PDB entry 1ZR4 | X-ray diffraction, 3.40 A resolution | chains J and B of the 16 polymer chains in the assembly

# Chain J
Molecule: Tcagtgtccgataatttat
Sequence (19 nucleotides; each row starts with the number of its first residue):
     1 TCAGTGTCCGATAATTTAT

# Chain B
Protein: Transposon gamma-delta resolvase
From: Escherichia coli
UniProtKB: P03012 (TNR1_ECOLI); numbering as in UniProt (aligned over 1-183)
Chain sequence (183 residues; row label = number of the first residue in the row):
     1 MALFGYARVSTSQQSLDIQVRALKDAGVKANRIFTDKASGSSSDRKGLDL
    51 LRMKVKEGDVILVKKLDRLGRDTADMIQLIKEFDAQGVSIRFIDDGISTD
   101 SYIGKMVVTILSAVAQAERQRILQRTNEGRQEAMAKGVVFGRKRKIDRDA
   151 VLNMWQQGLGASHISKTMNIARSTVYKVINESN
Unresolved in the structure: 1
Differences from the reference sequence: engineered mutation Ala2 (Arg in P03012), Lys56 (Glu in P03012), Ser101 (Gly in P03012), Tyr102 (Glu in P03012), Ile103 (Met in P03012), Gln124 (Glu in P03012)
UniProt features mapped onto this chain:
  - DNA-binding region: Ala161 to Asn180 (H-T-H motif)
  - active site: Ser10 (O-(5'-phospho-DNA)-serine intermediate)

# Interface between chain J and chain B
Residue-residue contacts (30):
  DT5(J) with Ser162(B), hydrogen bond to the phosphate; Arg172(B), base contact; Tyr176(B), sugar contact
  DG6(J) with Arg172(B), hydrogen bond to the base; Tyr176(B), hydrogen bond to the phosphate
  DT7(J) with Tyr176(B), base contact; Asn180(B), hydrogen bond to the phosphate
  DC8(J) with Ser173(B), hydrogen bond to the base
  DC9(J) with Ser173(B), base contact
  DA13(J) with Arg142(B), base contact
  DA14(J) with Arg142(B), base contact; Lys145(B), sugar contact
  DT15(J) with Gly141(B), sugar contact; Arg142(B), sugar contact; Lys143(B), phosphate contact
  DT16(J) with Arg130(B), hydrogen bond to the base; Val138(B), phosphate contact; Phe140(B), sugar contact; Lys143(B), phosphate contact
  DT17(J) with Thr126(B), base contact; Gly129(B), phosphate contact; Arg130(B), base contact; Ala133(B), phosphate contact; Val138(B), phosphate contact; Phe140(B), phosphate contact
  DA18(J) with Thr126(B), hydrogen bond to the sugar; Gly129(B), phosphate contact; Glu132(B), phosphate contact
  DT19(J) with Ile122(B), sugar contact; Arg125(B), phosphate contact
Other interface residues (no listed pair), chain J (13 interface residues in all): DG4
Other interface residues (no listed pair), chain B (20 interface residues in all): Val139, Ala161

# In short
13 residues of chain J face 20 of chain B across their interface; the contacts include 7 hydrogen bonds. Among
the polar pairs are DG6(J)-Arg172(B), DC8(J)-Ser173(B) and DT16(J)-Arg130(B). UniProt lists active-site
residue Ser10(B) on chain B.
Chain J is Tcagtgtccgataatttat and chain B is Transposon gamma-delta resolvase (Escherichia coli); the
structure, Structure of a Synaptic gamma-delta Resolvase Tetramer Covalently linked to two Cleaved DNAs, was
determined by X-ray diffraction, deposited together with 1ZR2.
